Entry 7MI9 (electron microscopy, 3.89 A resolution); this record covers chains B and H of the 10 polymer chains in the assembly.

# Chain B
Molecule: CRISPR-associated exonuclease Cas4/endonuclease Cas1 fusion
Source organism: Geobacter sulfurreducens
Notes: EC 3.1.-.-, 3.1.12.1
Reference sequence: Q74H36 (CS4F1_GEOSL); residues 1-559 here = UniProt positions 1-559
Amino-acid sequence (559 residues; row label = number of the first residue in the row):
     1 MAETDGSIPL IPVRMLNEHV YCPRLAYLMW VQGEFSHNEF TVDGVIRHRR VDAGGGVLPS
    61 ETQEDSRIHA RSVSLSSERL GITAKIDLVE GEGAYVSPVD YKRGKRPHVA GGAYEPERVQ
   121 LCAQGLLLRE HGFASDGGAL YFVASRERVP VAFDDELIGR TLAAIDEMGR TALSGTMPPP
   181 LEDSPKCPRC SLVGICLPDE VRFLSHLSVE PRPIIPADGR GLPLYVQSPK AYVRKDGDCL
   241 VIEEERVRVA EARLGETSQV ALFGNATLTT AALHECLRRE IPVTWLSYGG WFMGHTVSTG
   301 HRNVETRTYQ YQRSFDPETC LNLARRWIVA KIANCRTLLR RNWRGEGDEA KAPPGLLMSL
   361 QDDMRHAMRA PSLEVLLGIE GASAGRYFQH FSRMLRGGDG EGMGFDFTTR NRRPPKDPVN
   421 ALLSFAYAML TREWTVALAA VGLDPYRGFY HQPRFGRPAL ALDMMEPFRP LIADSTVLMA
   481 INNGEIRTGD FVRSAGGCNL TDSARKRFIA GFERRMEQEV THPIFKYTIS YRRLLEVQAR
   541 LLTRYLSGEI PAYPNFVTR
Disordered / not traced: 1-220, 559
UniProt features mapped onto this chain:
  - binding site ([4Fe-4S] cluster): Cys22, Cys187, Cys190, Cys196
  - binding site (Mn(2+)): Asp87, Asp100, Glu380, His451, Glu466
Reported in the primary citation:
  - specificity-determining residues: Glu18
  - specificity-determining residues: Arg14, Leu25, Leu192 (by similarity / conservation)
  - mutagenesis - H48G, D100A: decreased catalytic activity
  - mutagenesis - S191A: decreased catalytic activity on Gsu-PAM
  - mutagenesis - E18Y: abolished catalytic activity on both PAMs

# Chain H
Molecule: 72-nt DNA strand
Sequence (72 nucleotides; numbered 3 to 74; the number before each row is that of its first residue):
     3 CTGTGCCGTC CGTAACGTTG TCGATTTTTG TATTCCGGGG CCATGATGCC CCGGCCTCAT
    63 TGAAGCGGCT TC

# Chain B / chain H interface
Contacting residue pairs - 43 pairs, chain B then chain H:
  Ser287(B) with DA26(H), hydrogen bond to the base
  Tyr288(B) with DC24(H), base contact; DG25(H), base contact; DA26(H), base contact
  Gly289(B) with DA26(H), hydrogen bond to the base
  Trp291(B) with DA26(H), sugar contact; DT27(H), base contact
  Leu377(B) with DG32(H), sugar contact
  Arg410(B) with DT30(H), base contact
  Asn411(B) with DT29(H), sugar contact; DT30(H), phosphate contact
  Arg412(B) with DT30(H), phosphate contact; DT31(H), phosphate contact
  Arg413(B) with DT30(H), salt bridge to the phosphate; DT31(H), salt bridge to the phosphate
  Pro414(B) with DT30(H), phosphate contact
  Pro415(B) with DT30(H), phosphate contact
  Ala421(B) with DT29(H), base contact
  Ser424(B) with DT29(H), phosphate contact; DT30(H), sugar contact
  Phe425(B) with DT28(H), sugar contact; DT29(H), hydrogen bond to the sugar
  Tyr427(B) with DT30(H), base contact
  Ala428(B) with DT29(H), phosphate contact; DT30(H), base contact
  Thr431(B) with DT30(H), base contact
  Arg432(B) with DT27(H), hydrogen bond to the phosphate; DT28(H), salt bridge to the phosphate; DT29(H), salt bridge to the phosphate
  His451(B) with DG32(H), sugar contact; DT33(H), phosphate contact
  Gln452(B) with DT33(H), hydrogen bond to the phosphate
  Arg454(B) with DT33(H), sugar contact; DA34(H), salt bridge to the phosphate; DT35(H), base contact
  Arg457(B) with DT31(H), sugar contact; DT33(H), salt bridge to the phosphate
  Leu462(B) with DT31(H), base contact
  Arg469(B) with DT30(H), hydrogen bond to the base
  Asn499(B) with DT29(H), hydrogen bond to the base
  Arg505(B) with DT29(H), base contact
  Lys506(B) with DA26(H), base contact; DT27(H), salt bridge to the phosphate
Interface residues without a listed pair, chain B (30 interface residues in all): Pro458, Met465, Leu500

# Overview
30 residues of chain B face 12 of chain H across their interface; the contacts include 7 hydrogen bonds and 7
salt bridges. Polar pairs include Ser287(B)-DA26(H), Gly289(B)-DA26(H) and Arg469(B)-DT30(H). From the paper:
H48G and D100A of chain B reduce catalytic activity; specificity determinants Glu18(B), Arg14(B) and Leu25(B)
among others; 4 substitutions were tested in all.
Chain B is CRISPR-associated exonuclease Cas4/endonuclease Cas1 fusion (Geobacter sulfurreducens) and chain H
is a 72-nt DNA strand; the structure, Full integration complex of Cas1/Cas2 from Cas4-containing system, was
determined by electron microscopy together with 7MI4, 7MI5, 7MIB and 7MID from the same study.
